Entry 7SVR (electron microscopy, 3.90 A resolution); this record covers chains A and B.

[Chain A]
Name: Cystic fibrosis transmembrane conductance regulator
From: Homo sapiens
Notes: EC 5.6.1.6
UniProt: P13569 (CFTR_HUMAN); residues 1-1480 here = UniProt positions 1-1480
Chain sequence (1480 residues; numbered 1 to 1480; the number before each row is that of its first residue):
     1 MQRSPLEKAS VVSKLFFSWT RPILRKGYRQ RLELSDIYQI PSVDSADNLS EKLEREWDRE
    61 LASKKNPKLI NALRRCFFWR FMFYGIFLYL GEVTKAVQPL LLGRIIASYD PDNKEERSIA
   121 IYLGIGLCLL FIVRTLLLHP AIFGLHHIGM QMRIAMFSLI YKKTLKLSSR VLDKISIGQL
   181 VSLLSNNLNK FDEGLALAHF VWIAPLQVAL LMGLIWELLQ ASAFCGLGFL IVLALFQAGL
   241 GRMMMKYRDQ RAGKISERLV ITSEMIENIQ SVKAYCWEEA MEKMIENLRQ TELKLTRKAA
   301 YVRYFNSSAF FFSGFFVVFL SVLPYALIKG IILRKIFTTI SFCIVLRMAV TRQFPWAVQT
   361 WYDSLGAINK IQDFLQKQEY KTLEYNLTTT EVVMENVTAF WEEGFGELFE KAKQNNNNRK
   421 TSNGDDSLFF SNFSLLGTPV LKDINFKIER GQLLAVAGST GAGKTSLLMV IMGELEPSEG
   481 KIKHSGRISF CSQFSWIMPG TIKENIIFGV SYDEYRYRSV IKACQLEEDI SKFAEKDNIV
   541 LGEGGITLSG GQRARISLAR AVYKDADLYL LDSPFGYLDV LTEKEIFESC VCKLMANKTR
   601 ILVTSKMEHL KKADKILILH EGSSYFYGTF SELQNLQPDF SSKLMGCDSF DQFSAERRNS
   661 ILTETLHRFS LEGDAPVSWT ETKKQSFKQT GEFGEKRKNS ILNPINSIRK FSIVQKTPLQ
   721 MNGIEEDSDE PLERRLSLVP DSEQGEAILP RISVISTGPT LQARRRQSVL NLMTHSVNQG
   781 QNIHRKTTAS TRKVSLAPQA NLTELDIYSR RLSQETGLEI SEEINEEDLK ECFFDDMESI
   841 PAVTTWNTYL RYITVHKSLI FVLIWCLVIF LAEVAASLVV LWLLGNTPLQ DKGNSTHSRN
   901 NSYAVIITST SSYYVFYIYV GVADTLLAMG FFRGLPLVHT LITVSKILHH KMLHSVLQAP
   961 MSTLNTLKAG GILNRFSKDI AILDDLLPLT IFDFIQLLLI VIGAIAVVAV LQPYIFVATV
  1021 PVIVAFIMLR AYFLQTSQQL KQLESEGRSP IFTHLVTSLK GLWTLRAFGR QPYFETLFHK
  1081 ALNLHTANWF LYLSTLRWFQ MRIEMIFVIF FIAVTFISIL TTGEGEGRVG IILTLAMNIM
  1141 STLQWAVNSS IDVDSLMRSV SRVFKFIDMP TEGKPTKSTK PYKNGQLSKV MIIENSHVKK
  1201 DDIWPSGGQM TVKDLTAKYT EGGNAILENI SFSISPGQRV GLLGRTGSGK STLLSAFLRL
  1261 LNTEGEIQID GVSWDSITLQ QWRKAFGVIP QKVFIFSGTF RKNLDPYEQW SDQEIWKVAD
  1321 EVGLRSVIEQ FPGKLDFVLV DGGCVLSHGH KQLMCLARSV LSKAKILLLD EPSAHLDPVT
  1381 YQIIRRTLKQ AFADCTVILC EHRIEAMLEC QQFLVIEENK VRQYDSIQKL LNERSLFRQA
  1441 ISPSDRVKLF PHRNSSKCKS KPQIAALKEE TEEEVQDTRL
Disordered / not traced: 1-2, 109-117, 403-436, 646-843, 887-909, 1122-1124, 1174-1206, 1437-1480
Small-molecule neighbours: Lumacaftor (VX8): K68, I70, L73, R74, F77, F78, F81, M152, G194, L195, A198, T360, W361, S364, L365
Swiss-Prot annotation at these positions:
  - motif: T1478 to L1480 (PDZ-binding)
  - binding site (ATP): W401, S434, G458 to T465, Q493, Y1219, G1244 to S1251
  - modified residue: S549 (Phosphoserine), S660 (Phosphoserine), S670 (Phosphoserine), S686 (Phosphoserine), S700 (Phosphoserine), S712 (Phosphoserine), T717 (Phosphothreonine), S737 (Phosphoserine), S753 (Phosphoserine), S768 (Phosphoserine), S790 (Phosphoserine), S795 (Phosphoserine), S813 (Phosphoserine), S1444 (Phosphoserine), S1456 (Phosphoserine)
  - lipidation (S-palmitoyl cysteine): C524, C1395
  - glycosylation (N-linked (GlcNAc...) asparagine): N894, N900
  - cross-link: K688 (Glycyl lysine isopeptide (Lys-Gly) (interchain with G-Cter in ubiquitin))
What the authors report for this chain:
  - mutagenesis - K68I, K68I/F508DEL, R74A, R74A/F508DEL, L195W, L195W/F508DEL, A198Y/F508DEL, S364F/F508DEL: decreased expression in response to Lumacaftor
  - mutagenesis - K68I (0.19 +/- 0.05 uM), R74A (8-fold), L195W (0.86 +/- 0.43 uM), A198Y (0.48 +/- 0.11 uM), S364F (1.43 +/- 0.74 uM): decreased binding to Lumacaftor
  - mutagenesis - N71A (5.9 +/- 2.9 nM): unchanged binding to Lumacaftor

[Chain B]
Name: Cystic fibrosis transmembrane conductance regulator
From: Homo sapiens
Notes: fragment: unstructured R-domain of CFTR
Chain sequence (19 residues; row label = number of the first residue in the row; X marks 19 residues of unknown identity (built as UNK)):
     1 XXXXXXXXXX XXXXXXXXX

[How chain A and chain B interact]
Chain A side of the interface, 13 residues: I177, G178, T844, K968, N974, R975, Q1035, Q1038, Q1042, R1158, S1161, R1162, K1165

[In short]
No residue of chain A is in contact with chain B. Chain A binds Lumacaftor. From the paper: K68I, K68I/F508DEL
and R74A of chain A, among others, reduce expression in response to Lumacaftor; K68I, R74A and L195W of chain
A, among others, reduce binding to Lumacaftor; 11 substitutions were tested in all.
Chain A is Cystic fibrosis transmembrane conductance regulator and chain B is Cystic fibrosis transmembrane
conductance regulator, both from Homo sapiens; the structure, The complex of dephosphorylated human cystic
fibrosis transmembrane conductance regulator (CFTR) and Lumacaftor (VX-809), was determined by electron
microscopy together with 7SV7 and 7SVD from the same study.
